Entry 7Y16 (X-ray diffraction, 1.80 A resolution); this record covers chains A and B.

Chain A (and B):
Name: LAS1 protein
From: Cyberlindnera jadinii
Notes: chain B of this document is another copy of the same molecule, construct and numbering; everything in this record applies to it too
UniProt: A0A0H5CBH3 (A0A0H5CBH3_CYBJN); residue numbers follow UniProt; this construct covers 9-165
Chain sequence (158 residues; numbered 8 to 165; the number before each row is that of its first residue):
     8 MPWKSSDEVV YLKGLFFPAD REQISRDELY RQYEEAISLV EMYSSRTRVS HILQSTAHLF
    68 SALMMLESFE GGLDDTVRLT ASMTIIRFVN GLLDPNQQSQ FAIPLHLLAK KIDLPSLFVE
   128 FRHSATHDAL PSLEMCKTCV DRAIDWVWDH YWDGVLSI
Not modelled in the structure: 8-9 (chain B: 8-11, 102-110, 164-165)
Sequence notes: initiating methionine (8)
What the authors report for this chain:
  - catalytic residues: Arg129, His130, His134
  - conformationally variable residues: Arg129, His130, His134

Interface between chain A and chain B:
Contacting residue pairs (45):
  Glu41(A) - Leu80(B)
  Ile44(A) - Leu80(B)  hydrophobic
  Ser45(A) - Leu80(B)
  His65(A) - Asp82(B)  salt bridge
  His65(A) - Leu86(B)
  His65(A) - Leu137(B)
  Ser68(A) - Thr83(B)
  Met72(A) - Met72(B)  hydrophobic
  Met72(A) - Thr83(B)
  Leu80(A) - Ile44(B)  hydrophobic
  Leu80(A) - Ser45(B)
  Leu80(A) - Glu48(B)
  Asp82(A) - Ile44(B)
  Asp82(A) - His65(B)
  Asp82(A) - Ser68(B)  hydrogen bond
  Thr83(A) - Ser68(B)
  Thr83(A) - Thr87(B)  hydrogen bond (backbone-side chain)
  Leu86(A) - Leu86(B)
  Leu86(A) - Thr87(B)
  Leu86(A) - Met90(B)
  Leu86(A) - Thr91(B)
  Thr87(A) - Thr83(B)  hydrogen bond (side chain-backbone)
  Thr87(A) - Thr87(B)  hydrogen bond
  Ser89(A) - Met90(B)
  Met90(A) - Leu86(B)
  Met90(A) - Ser89(B)
  Met90(A) - Met90(B)
  Met90(A) - Ile93(B)  hydrophobic
  Met90(A) - Ala132(B)
  Thr91(A) - Leu86(B)
  Ile93(A) - Met90(B)  hydrophobic
  Arg94(A) - Ser131(B)  hydrogen bond (side chain-backbone)
  Arg94(A) - Ala132(B)  hydrogen bond (side chain-backbone)
  Arg94(A) - Asp135(B)  hydrogen bond (side chain-backbone)
  Arg94(A) - Ala136(B)
  Arg94(A) - Leu137(B)
  Asn97(A) - Thr133(B)  hydrogen bond (side chain-backbone)
  Asp101(A) - His134(B)  salt bridge
  Ser131(A) - Arg94(B)
  Ala132(A) - Met90(B)
  Ala132(A) - Arg94(B)  hydrogen bond (backbone-side chain)
  Thr133(A) - Asn97(B)  hydrogen bond (backbone-side chain)
  Asp135(A) - Arg94(B)  hydrogen bond (backbone-side chain)
  Ala136(A) - Arg94(B)
  Leu137(A) - Arg94(B)
Other interface residues (no listed pair), chain A (27 interface residues in all): Glu48, Gln105, His134
Other interface residues (no listed pair), chain B (27 interface residues in all): Glu41, Arg85, His130

Overview:
The chain A/chain B interface involves 27 residues from each chain; the contacts include 11 hydrogen bonds and
2 salt bridges. Polar contacts include His65(A)-Asp82(B), Asp101(A)-His134(B) and Asp82(A)-Ser68(B). From the
paper: catalytic residues Arg129(A), His130(A) and His134(A); conformational variability at Arg129(A),
His130(A) and His134(A).
Chain A and chain B are both LAS1 protein (Cyberlindnera jadinii); the structure, Crystal structure of
rRNA-processing protein Las1, was determined by X-ray diffraction (same publication as 8J5Y, 8J60, 7Y17 and
7Y18).
